PDB entry 3H6J | X-ray diffraction, 1.60 A resolution | chain A

Chain A:
Molecule: Neuraminidase
Organism: Pseudomonas aeruginosa
UniProtKB: Q9L6G4 (Q9L6G4_PSEAE); residues 1-438 here = UniProt positions 1-438
Chain sequence (438 residues; each row starts with the number of its first residue):
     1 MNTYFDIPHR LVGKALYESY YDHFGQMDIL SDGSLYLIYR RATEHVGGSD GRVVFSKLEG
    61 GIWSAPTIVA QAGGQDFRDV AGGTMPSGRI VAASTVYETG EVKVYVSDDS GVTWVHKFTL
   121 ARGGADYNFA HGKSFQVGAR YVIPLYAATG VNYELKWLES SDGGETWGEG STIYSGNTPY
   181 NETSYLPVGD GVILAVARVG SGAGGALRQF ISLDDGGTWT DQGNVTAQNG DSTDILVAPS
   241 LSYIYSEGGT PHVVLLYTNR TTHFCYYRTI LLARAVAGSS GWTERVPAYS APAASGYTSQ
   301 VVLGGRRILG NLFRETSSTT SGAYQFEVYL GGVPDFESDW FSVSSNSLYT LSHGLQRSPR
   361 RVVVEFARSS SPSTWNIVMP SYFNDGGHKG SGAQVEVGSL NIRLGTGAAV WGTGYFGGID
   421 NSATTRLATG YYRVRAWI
Construct notes: conflict Arg-274 (Lys in Q9L6G4), Ala-288 (Val in Q9L6G4), Leu-427 (Phe in Q9L6G4)
What the authors report for this chain:
  - mutagenesis - D79A, R260A: abolished catalytic activity
  - mutagenesis - R198K: decreased catalytic activity
  - catalytic residues: Asp-79, Arg-260

Summary:
The paper reports catalytic residues Asp-79 and Arg-260; D79A and R260A abolish catalytic activity.
Chain A is Neuraminidase (Pseudomonas aeruginosa); the structure, Crystal structure of a putative
neuraminidase from Pseudomonas aeruginosa, was determined by X-ray diffraction together with 3H71, 3H72 and
3H73 from the same study.
